PDB entry 8FE4 | electron microscopy, 9.80 A resolution (very low resolution: no residue pairs are listed; an interface is given only as per-side residue counts) | chains B and D of the 12 polymer chains in the assembly

== Chain B (and D) ==
Protein: prM protein
Organism: Dengue virus type 2
Notes: chain D of this document is another copy of the same molecule, construct and numbering; everything in this record applies to it too
UniProt: A0A481XTV0 (A0A481XTV0_9FLAV); residues 1-81 here correspond to UniProt positions 115-195 (UniProt number = residue number + 114)
Amino-acid sequence (81 residues; each row starts with the number of its first residue):
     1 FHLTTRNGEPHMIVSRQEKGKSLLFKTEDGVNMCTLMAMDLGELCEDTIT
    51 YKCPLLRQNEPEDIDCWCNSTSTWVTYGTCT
Disordered / not traced: 39
Reported in the primary citation:
  - mutagenesis - K26A: unchanged binding to prM13
  - mutagenesis - K26A: abolished binding to prM12
  - mutagenesis - K26A: abolished binding to prM22

== How chain B and chain D interact ==
At this resolution (10 A) residue pairs are not listed: 11 residues of chain B and 6 of chain D lie at the interface.

== Overview ==
Chain B and chain D form an interface of 11 and 6 residues respectively. From the paper: K26A of chain B
abolishes binding to prM12; K26A of chain B abolishes binding to prM22.
Chain B and chain D are both prM protein (Dengue virus type 2); the structure, Structure of dengue virus
(DENV2) in complex with prM13, an anti-PrM monoclonal antibody, was determined by electron microscopy.
